Entry 5FT1 (X-ray diffraction, 2.75 A resolution); this record covers chains A and C of the 4 polymer chains in the assembly.

# Chain A
Name: GP37
From: Pseudomonas phage phikz
UniProt: Q8SDC5 (Q8SDC5_BPDPK); residue numbers follow UniProt; this construct covers 1-273
Sequence (281 residues; numbered 1 to 281; the number before each row is that of its first residue):
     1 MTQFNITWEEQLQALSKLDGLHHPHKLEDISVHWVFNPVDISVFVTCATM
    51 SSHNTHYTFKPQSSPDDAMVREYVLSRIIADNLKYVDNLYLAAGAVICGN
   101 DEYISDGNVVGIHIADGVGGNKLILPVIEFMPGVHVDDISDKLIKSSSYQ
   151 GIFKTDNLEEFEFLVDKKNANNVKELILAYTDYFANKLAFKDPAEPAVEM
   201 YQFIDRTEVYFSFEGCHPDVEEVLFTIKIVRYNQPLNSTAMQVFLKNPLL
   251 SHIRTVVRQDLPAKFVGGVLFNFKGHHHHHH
Not modelled in the structure: 1-2, 35-37, 63, 120-123, 236-240, 257, 267-281
Sequence notes: expression tag (274-281)

# Chain C
Name: Ribonuclease E
Notes: EC 3.1.26.12
UniProt: Q9HZM8 (Q9HZM8_PSEAE); residue numbers follow UniProt; this construct covers 756-775
Sequence (20 residues; each row starts with the number of its first residue):
   756 ERPRRRSRGQRRRSNRRERQ
Not modelled in the structure: 756-760, 763, 771-775

# How chain A and chain C interact
Pairs across the interface (15; chain A residue first):
  E72(A) with S762(C)
  H135(A) with R767(C)
  D137(A) with R767(C)
  D138(A) with R767(C), salt bridge
  D192(A) with S769(C)
  P193(A) with S769(C)
  A194(A) with R768(C)
  E195(A) with R768(C), hydrogen bond (backbone-backbone)
  E214(A) with R767(C), hydrogen bond (side chain-backbone); R768(C), hydrogen bond (side chain-backbone)
  E221(A) with S762(C); Q765(C)
  E222(A) with G764(C); Q765(C); R767(C), salt bridge
Also at the interface, not in a pair above, chain A (13 interface residues in all): Q62, L224
Also at the interface, not in a pair above, chain C (7 interface residues in all): N770
The authors on this interface:
  - interface residues, chain A: D137(A), D138(A), E214(A), E222(A)
  - hot spots on chain A (mutagenesis) - E214A/E222A: abolished binding to both Dip binding sites on RNase E

# In short
Chain A and chain C form an interface of 13 and 7 residues respectively, with 3 hydrogen bonds and 2 salt
bridges. Among the polar pairs are D138(A)-R767(C), E222(A)-R767(C) and E214(A)-R767(C). From the paper:
E214A/E222A of chain A abolish binding to both Dip binding sites on RNase E; interface residues D137(A),
D138(A) and E214(A) among others.
Chain A is GP37 (Pseudomonas phage phikz) and chain C is Ribonuclease E; the structure, Crystal structure of
gp37(Dip) from bacteriophage phiKZ bound to RNase E of Pseudomonas aeruginosa, was determined by X-ray
diffraction, deposited together with 5FT0.
